PDB entry 8HAJ | electron microscopy, 4.80 A resolution (low resolution: residue-level contacts below are approximate; hydrogen-bond / salt-bridge calls are withheld) | chains E and J of the 11 polymer chains in the assembly

Chain E:
Molecule: Histone H3.1
From: Homo sapiens
UniProt: P68431 (H31_HUMAN); residues 1-135 here correspond to UniProt positions 2-136 (UniProt number = residue number + 1)
Chain sequence (135 residues; each row starts with the number of its first residue):
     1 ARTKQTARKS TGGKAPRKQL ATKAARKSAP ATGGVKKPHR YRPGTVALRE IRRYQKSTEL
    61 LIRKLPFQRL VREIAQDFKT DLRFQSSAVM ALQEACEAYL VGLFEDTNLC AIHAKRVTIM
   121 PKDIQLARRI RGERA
Not modelled in the structure: 1-37

Chain J:
Molecule: 180-nt DNA strand
From: Homo sapiens
Sequence (180 nucleotides; each row starts with the number of its first residue):
     1 ATCCGTCCGT TACCGCCATC AATATCCACC TGCAGATTCT ACCAAAAGTG TATTTGGAAA
    61 CTGCTCCATC AAAAGGCATG TTCAGCTGAA TTCAGCTGAA CATGCCTTTT GATGGAGCAG
   121 TTTCCAAATA CACTTTTGGT AGAATCTGCA GGTGGATATT GATGGCGGTA ACGGACGGAT
Not modelled in the structure: 1-7, 170-180

Chain E / chain J interface:
Contacting residue pairs - 18 pairs, chain E then chain J:
  Arg42(E) - DC86(J)
  Arg42(E) - DG161(J)
  Pro43(E) - DG85(J)
  Thr45(E) - DT160(J)
  Thr45(E) - DG161(J)
  Arg72(E) - DA68(J)
  Arg83(E) - DC67(J)
  Arg83(E) - DA68(J)
  Phe84(E) - DC67(J)
  Phe84(E) - DA68(J)
  Gln85(E) - DC67(J)
  Ser86(E) - DC67(J)
  Arg116(E) - DG88(J)
  Arg116(E) - DA89(J)
  Val117(E) - DT87(J)
  Val117(E) - DG88(J)
  Thr118(E) - DT87(J)
  Thr118(E) - DG88(J)
Also at the interface, not in a pair above, chain E (14 interface residues in all): Arg40, Tyr41, Lys115
Also at the interface, not in a pair above, chain J (10 interface residues in all): DC83

Summary:
14 residues of chain E and 10 residues of chain J are in contact.
Chain E is Histone H3.1 and chain J is a 180-nt DNA strand, both from Homo sapiens; the structure, Cryo-EM
structure of the p300 catalytic core bound to the H4K12acK16ac nucleosome, class 2 (4.8 angstrom ..., was
determined by electron microscopy together with 8HAG, 8HAH, 8HAI, 8HAK, 8HAL, 8HAM and 8HAN from the same
study.
